Entry 5TW1 (X-ray diffraction, 2.76 A resolution); this record covers chains J and F of the 11 polymer chains in the assembly.

== Chain J ==
Molecule: RNA polymerase-binding protein RbpA
From: Mycobacterium smegmatis (strain ATCC 700084 / mc(2)155)
UniProtKB: A0QZ11 (RBPA_MYCS2); residue numbers follow UniProt; this construct covers 1-114
Amino-acid sequence (114 residues; numbered 1 to 114; the number before each row is that of its first residue):
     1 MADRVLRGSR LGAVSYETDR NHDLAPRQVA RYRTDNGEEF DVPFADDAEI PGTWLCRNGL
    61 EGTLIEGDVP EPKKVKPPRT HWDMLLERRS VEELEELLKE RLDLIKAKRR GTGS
Unresolved in the structure: 1-25, 109-114
Reported in the primary citation:
  - binding site for the 31-nt DNA strand: Arg-79

== Chain F ==
Molecule: RNA polymerase sigma factor SigA
From: Mycobacterium smegmatis (strain ATCC 700084 / mc(2)155)
UniProtKB: A0QW02 (A0QW02_MYCS2); numbering as in UniProt (aligned over 1-466)
Amino-acid sequence (466 residues; each row starts with the number of its first residue):
     1 MAATKASPAT EEPVKRTATK TPAKKAPAKR AAKSAAAKAG GKAPAKKAPA KRAAKGTAAK
    61 PEDGVTDDLE VTDDLEAEPG EDLDVEDTDL ELDDLDSDDD TAVEDEEEEA DAATPAVATA
   121 KAADDDIDEP SEKDKASGDF VWDEEESEAL RQARKDAELT ASADSVRAYL KQIGKVALLN
   181 AEEEVELAKR IEAGLYATQK LAELAEKGEK LPVQQRRDMQ WICRDGDRAK NHLLEANLRL
   241 VVSLAKRYTG RGMAFLDLIQ EGNLGLIRAV EKFDYTKGYK FSTYATWWIR QAITRAMADQ
   301 ARTIRIPVHM VEVINKLGRI QRELLQDLGR EPTPEELAKE MDITPEKVLE IQQYAREPIS
   361 LDQTIGDEGD SQLGDFIEDS EAVVAVDAVS FTLLQDQLQS VLETLSEREA GVVRLRFGLT
   421 DGQPRTLDEI GQVYGVTRER IRQIESKTMS KLRHPSRSQV LRDYLD
Unresolved in the structure: 1-162, 368-369

== Interface between chain J and chain F ==
Residue-residue contacts (33; chain J residue first):
  Arg-79(J) / Arg-268(F)
  Arg-79(J) / Lys-272(F)
  His-81(J) / Ile-191(F)
  His-81(J) / Leu-195(F)
  His-81(J) / Lys-230(F)
  His-81(J) / Glu-271(F)  hydrogen bond (side chain-backbone)
  Trp-82(J) / Leu-195(F)
  Trp-82(J) / Tyr-196(F)  hydrophobic
  Trp-82(J) / Gln-199(F)
  Met-84(J) / Arg-268(F)
  Met-84(J) / Glu-271(F)
  Met-84(J) / Lys-272(F)
  Leu-85(J) / Glu-192(F)
  Leu-85(J) / Leu-195(F)  hydrophobic
  Glu-87(J) / Lys-272(F)  salt bridge
  Arg-88(J) / Glu-192(F)  salt bridge
  Arg-88(J) / Glu-271(F)  hydrogen bond (side chain-backbone)
  Arg-88(J) / Lys-272(F)
  Arg-88(J) / Phe-273(F)  hydrogen bond (side chain-backbone)
  Arg-89(J) / Glu-192(F)  salt bridge
  Arg-89(J) / Asp-274(F)  salt bridge
  Arg-89(J) / Tyr-275(F)
  Arg-89(J) / Thr-276(F)  hydrogen bond
  Leu-94(J) / Tyr-196(F)  hydrophobic
  Glu-95(J) / Tyr-196(F)  hydrogen bond
  Leu-97(J) / Ala-193(F)  hydrophobic
  Leu-97(J) / Tyr-275(F)
  Leu-98(J) / Tyr-196(F)  hydrophobic
  Leu-98(J) / Ile-222(F)  hydrophobic
  Arg-101(J) / Glu-186(F)  salt bridge
  Arg-101(J) / Arg-190(F)
  Leu-102(J) / Met-219(F)  hydrophobic
  Ile-105(J) / Asp-218(F)
Other interface residues (no listed pair), chain J (16 interface residues in all): Val-91
Other interface residues (no listed pair), chain F (22 interface residues in all): Lys-189, Ala-197, Val-270

== Summary ==
Chain J and chain F form an interface of 16 and 22 residues respectively, with 5 hydrogen bonds and 5 salt
bridges. Polar contacts include Glu-87(J)/Lys-272(F), Arg-88(J)/Glu-192(F) and Arg-89(J)/Glu-192(F). The paper
reports a binding site for the 31-nt DNA strand at Arg-79(J).
Here chain J is RNA polymerase-binding protein RbpA and chain F is RNA polymerase sigma factor SigA, both from
Mycobacterium smegmatis (strain ATCC 700084 / mc(2)155). Entry 5TW1 (Crystal structure of a Mycobacterium
smegmatis transcription initiation complex with RbpA) was determined by X-ray diffraction.
